Entry 4PHE (X-ray diffraction, 2.15 A resolution); this record covers chains A and P of the 4 polymer chains in the assembly.

# Chain A
Protein: DNA polymerase beta
Source organism: Homo sapiens
Notes: EC 2.7.7.7, 4.2.99.-
UniProt: P06746 (DPOLB_HUMAN); numbering as in UniProt (aligned over 7-335)
Amino-acid sequence (329 residues; each row starts with the number of its first residue):
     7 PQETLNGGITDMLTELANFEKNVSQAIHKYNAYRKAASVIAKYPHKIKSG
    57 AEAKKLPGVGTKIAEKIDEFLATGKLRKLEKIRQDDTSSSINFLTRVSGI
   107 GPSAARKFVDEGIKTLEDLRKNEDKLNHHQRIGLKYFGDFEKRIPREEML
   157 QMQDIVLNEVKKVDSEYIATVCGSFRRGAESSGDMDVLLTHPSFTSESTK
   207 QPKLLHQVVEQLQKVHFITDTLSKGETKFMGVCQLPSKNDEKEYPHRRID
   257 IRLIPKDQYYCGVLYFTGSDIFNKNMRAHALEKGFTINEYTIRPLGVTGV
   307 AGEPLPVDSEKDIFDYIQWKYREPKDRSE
Not modelled in the structure: 205-206, 244-245
Curated features (UniProtKB/Swiss-Prot):
  - region: Arg-183 to Asp-192 (DNA-binding)
  - active site: Lys-72 (Nucleophile)
  - binding site (K(+)): Lys-60, Leu-62, Val-65, Thr-101, Val-103, Ile-106
  - binding site (Na(+)): Lys-60, Leu-62, Val-65, Thr-101, Val-103, Ile-106
  - binding site (dATP): Arg-149, Ser-180, Arg-183, Gly-189, Asp-190
  - binding site (dCTP): Arg-149, Ser-180, Arg-183, Gly-189, Asp-190
  - binding site (dGTP): Arg-149, Ser-180, Arg-183, Gly-189, Asp-190, Asp-192
  - binding site (dTTP): Arg-149, Ser-180, Arg-183, Gly-189, Asp-190
  - binding site (Mg(2+)): Asp-190, Asp-192, Asp-256
  - modified residue: Lys-72 (N6-acetyllysine), Arg-83 (Omega-N-methylarginine), Arg-152 (Omega-N-methylarginine)
  - cross-link (Glycyl lysine isopeptide (Lys-Gly)): Lys-41 (interchain with G-Cter in ubiquitin), Lys-61 (interchain with G-Cter in ubiquitin), Lys-81 (interchain with G-Cter in ubiquitin)
  - natural variant: Leu-22 (L22P: Found in a gastric cancer sample; uncertain significance), Tyr-39 (Y39C: Found in a gastric cancer sample; uncertain significance), Gly-118 (G118V: Decreased DNA-directed DNA polymerase activity), Arg-137 (R137Q: Decreased function in base-excision repair), Arg-149 (R149I: Decreased DNA-directed DNA polymerase activity), Asp-160 (D160N: Found in a gastric cancer sample; uncertain significance), Cys-239 (C239R: Found in a gastric cancer sample; uncertain significance), Lys-289 (K289M: Found in a colon cancer sample; uncertain significance), Asn-294 (N294D: Found in a gastric cancer sample; uncertain significance), Glu-295 (E295K: Found in a gastric cancer sample; uncertain significance)
  - mutagenesis: Phe-25 (F25W: No effect on 5'-dRP lyase activity. Decreased ssDNA binding), His-34 (H34G: Decreased 5'-dRP lyase activity. Decreased ssDNA binding), Lys-35 (K35A: Decreased 5'-dRP lyase activity. Decreased ssDNA binding. Loss of 5'-dRP lyase activity; when associated with A-68 and A-72. Decreased ssDNA binding; when associated with A-68 and A-72 ...), Tyr-39 (Y39F: No effect on 5'-dRP lyase activity; Y39Q: Abolishes DNA polymerase and 5'-dRP lyase activity), Lys-41 (K41R: Abolishes ubiquitination; when associated with R-61 and R-81), Lys-60 (K60A: Decreased 5'-dRP lyase activity. Decreased ssDNA binding), Lys-61 (K61R: Abolishes ubiquitination; when associated with R-41 and R-81), Lys-68 (K68A: No effect on 5'-dRP lyase activity. Decreased ssDNA binding. Loss of 5'-dRP lyase activity; when associated with A-35 and A-72. Decreased ssDNA binding; when associated with A-35 and A-72 ...), Glu-71 (E71Q: No effect on 5'-dRP lyase activity. No effect on structure shown by circular dichroism. No effect on ssDNA binding), Lys-72 (K72A: Severely reduced 5'-dRP lyase activity. Does not affect ssDNA binding. Loss of 5'-dRP lyase activity; when associated with A-35 and A-68. Decreased ssDNA binding ...), Glu-75 (E75A: Slightly decreased 5'-dRP lyase activity. Decreased ssDNA binding. No effect on structure shown by circular dichroism), Lys-81 (K81R: Abolishes ubiquitination; when associated with R-41 and R-61), 5 further mutagenesis entries in UniProt
Metal / ion sites: Na+ site 1: Lys-60, Leu-62, Val-65 (shared with 1 residue of chain D); Na+ site 2: Thr-101, Val-103, Ile-106 (shared with DG9(P) of chain P); Mg2+ site 1: Asp-190 (together with XG4)
Small-molecule neighbours: XG4 (2'-deoxy-5'-O-[(R)-hydroxy{[(R)-hydroxy(phosphonooxy)phosphoryl]amino}phosphoryl]guanosine): Arg-149, Gly-179, Ser-180, Arg-183, Ser-188, Gly-189, Asp-190, Tyr-271, Phe-272, Thr-273, Gly-274, Asp-276, Asn-279

# Chain P
Molecule: 10-nt DNA strand
Sequence (10 nucleotides; numbered 1 to 10; the number before each row is that of its first residue):
     1 GCTGATGCGC
Metal / ion sites: Na+: DG9 (shared with Thr-101(A), Val-103(A), Ile-106(A) of chain A); Mg2+: DC10 (together with XG4) (shared with Asp-190(A) of chain A)

# Interface between chain A and chain P
Pairs across the interface - 16 pairs, chain A then chain P:
  Val-103(A) with DG9(P), phosphate contact
  Ser-104(A) with DG9(P), phosphate contact
  Gly-105(A) with DC8(P), phosphate contact; DG9(P), hydrogen bond to the phosphate
  Ile-106(A) with DG9(P), hydrogen bond to the phosphate
  Gly-107(A) with DC8(P), hydrogen bond to the phosphate; DG9(P), phosphate contact
  Pro-108(A) with DC8(P), phosphate contact
  Ser-109(A) with DG7(P), phosphate contact; DC8(P), hydrogen bond to the phosphate
  Ala-110(A) with DC8(P), hydrogen bond to the phosphate
  His-135(A) with DG9(P), sugar contact
  Lys-234(A) with DG9(P), base contact
  Met-236(A) with DG9(P), phosphate contact
  Arg-254(A) with DC10(P), salt bridge to the phosphate
  Asp-256(A) with DC10(P), sugar contact
Other interface residues (no listed pair), chain A (15 interface residues in all): Asp-190, Arg-258

# In short
The interface between chain A and chain P involves 15 residues on one side and 4 on the other, with 5 hydrogen
bonds and 1 salt bridge. Among the polar pairs are Gly-105(A)/DG9(P), Ile-106(A)/DG9(P) and Gly-107(A)/DC8(P).
Chain A binds compound XG4.
Here chain A is DNA polymerase beta (Homo sapiens) and chain P is a 10-nt DNA strand. Entry 4PHE (Structure of
human DNA polymerase beta complexed with T in the template base paired with incoming ...) was determined by
X-ray diffraction.
